Entry 5DZF (X-ray diffraction, 1.65 A resolution); this record covers chain A.

[Chain A]
Protein: endo-glucanase
From: Vitis vinifera
Notes: fragment: endo-glucanase
UniProtKB: F6I323 (F6I323_VITVI); aligned to UniProt positions 1-207 over residues 2-208 (the alignment contains insertions or deletions, so no single offset holds)
Sequence (208 residues; each row starts with the number of its first residue):
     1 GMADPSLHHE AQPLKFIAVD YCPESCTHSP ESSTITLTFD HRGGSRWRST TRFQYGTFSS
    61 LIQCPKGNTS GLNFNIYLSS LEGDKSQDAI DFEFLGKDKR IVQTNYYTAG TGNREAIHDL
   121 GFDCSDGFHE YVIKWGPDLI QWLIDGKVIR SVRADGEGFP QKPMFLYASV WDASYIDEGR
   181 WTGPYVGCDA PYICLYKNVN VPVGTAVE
Not modelled in the structure: 9
Differences from the reference sequence: expression tag (1); engineered mutation A89 (Glu88 in F6I323)
Reported in the primary citation:
  - catalytic residues: D91, E93
  - mutagenesis - E89A: abolished catalytic activity
  - mutagenesis - V152DEL: unchanged catalytic activity
  - binding site for alpha-D-glucopyranose: Y77, E82, Q87, W171
  - binding site for beta-D-glucopyranose: Y21, G43, R46, Y77, E93, Q103, N105, Y107, E115, S169, W171, I176, W181

[Overview]
The paper reports catalytic residues D91 and E93; E89A abolishes catalytic activity.
Chain A is endo-glucanase (Vitis vinifera); the structure, Crystal Structure of the catalytic nucleophile
mutant of VvEG16 in complex with a mixed-linkage glucan octasaccharide, was determined by X-ray diffraction,
deposited together with 5DZE, 5DZG and 5SV8.
